6EAT - chains A and I; structure by X-ray diffraction, 1.15 A resolution.

Chain A:
Name: Cationic trypsin
From: Bos taurus
Notes: EC 3.4.21.4
UniProt: P00760 (TRY1_BOVIN); the construct lacks a stretch of the UniProt sequence and is renumbered around it, so the offset changes along the chain: 16-34 = UniProt 24-42; 37-67 = UniProt 43-73; 69-125 = UniProt 74-130; 127-130 = UniProt 131-134; 6 more segments
Amino-acid sequence (223 residues; numbered 16 to 245 plus 3 insertion-coded residues; 10 numbers in that range are skipped by the numbering (no residue carries them; nothing is unmodelled there); the number before each row is that of its first residue):
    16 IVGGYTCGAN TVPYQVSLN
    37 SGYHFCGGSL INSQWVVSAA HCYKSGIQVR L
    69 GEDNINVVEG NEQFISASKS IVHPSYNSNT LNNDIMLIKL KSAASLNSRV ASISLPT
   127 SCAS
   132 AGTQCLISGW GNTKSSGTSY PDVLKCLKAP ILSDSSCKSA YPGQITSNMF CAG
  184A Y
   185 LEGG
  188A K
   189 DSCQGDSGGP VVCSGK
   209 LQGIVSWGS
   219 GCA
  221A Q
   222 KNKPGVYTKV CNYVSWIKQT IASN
Disulfides: Cys-22/Cys-157, Cys-42/Cys-58, Cys-128/Cys-232, Cys-136/Cys-201, Cys-168/Cys-182, Cys-191/Cys-220
Metal / ion sites: Ca2+: Glu-70, Asn-72, Val-75, Glu-80
Swiss-Prot annotation at these positions:
  - active site (Charge relay system): His-57, Asp-102, Ser-195
  - binding site (Ca(2+)): Glu-70, Asn-72, Val-75, Glu-80
  - binding site (substrate): Asp-189, Ser-190, Gln-192, Gly-193, Ser-195

Chain I:
Name: 9MER-peptide
Amino-acid sequence (9 residues; each row starts with the number of its first residue):
     1 CTKSIPPQC
Disulfides: Cys-1/Cys-9

Interface between chain A and chain I:
Contacting residue pairs (36; chain A residue first):
  His-40(A) / Ile-5(I)
  Phe-41(A) / Ser-4(I)
  Phe-41(A) / Ile-5(I)  hydrogen bond (backbone-backbone)
  Cys-42(A) / Ser-4(I)
  His-57(A) / Thr-2(I)
  His-57(A) / Lys-3(I)
  His-57(A) / Ser-4(I)
  His-57(A) / Gln-8(I)  hydrogen bond (backbone-side chain)
  Leu-99(A) / Thr-2(I)
  Tyr-151(A) / Ile-5(I)  hydrophobic
  Asp-189(A) / Lys-3(I)  salt bridge
  Ser-190(A) / Lys-3(I)  hydrogen bond (backbone-side chain)
  Cys-191(A) / Lys-3(I)
  Gln-192(A) / Cys-1(I)
  Gln-192(A) / Thr-2(I)  hydrogen bond (side chain-backbone)
  Gln-192(A) / Lys-3(I)
  Gln-192(A) / Ser-4(I)
  Gln-192(A) / Ile-5(I)
  Gln-192(A) / Pro-7(I)
  Gly-193(A) / Lys-3(I)  hydrogen bond (backbone-backbone)
  Gly-193(A) / Ser-4(I)
  Gly-193(A) / Ile-5(I)
  Asp-194(A) / Lys-3(I)  hydrogen bond (backbone-backbone)
  Ser-195(A) / Thr-2(I)
  Ser-195(A) / Lys-3(I)  hydrogen bond (backbone-backbone)
  Ser-195(A) / Ser-4(I)  hydrogen bond (side chain-backbone)
  Val-213(A) / Lys-3(I)
  Ser-214(A) / Thr-2(I)
  Ser-214(A) / Lys-3(I)  hydrogen bond (backbone-backbone)
  Trp-215(A) / Cys-1(I)
  Trp-215(A) / Thr-2(I)
  Trp-215(A) / Lys-3(I)
  Gly-216(A) / Cys-1(I)  hydrogen bond (backbone-backbone)
  Gly-216(A) / Lys-3(I)
  Gly-219(A) / Lys-3(I)
  Gly-226(A) / Lys-3(I)
Other interface residues (no listed pair), chain A (23 interface residues in all): Tyr-39, Tyr-94, Cys-220, Tyr-228

In short:
Chain A and chain I form an interface of 23 and 7 residues respectively, with 10 hydrogen bonds and 1 salt
bridge. Among the polar pairs are Asp-189(A)/Lys-3(I), His-57(A)/Gln-8(I) and Ser-190(A)/Lys-3(I).
Chain A is Cationic trypsin (Bos taurus) and chain I is 9MER-peptide; the structure, Crystallographic
structure of the cyclic nonapeptide derived from the BTCI inhibitor bound to beta-trypsin in space ..., was
determined by X-ray diffraction (same publication as 6E5M).
